PDB entry 5CJB | X-ray diffraction, 2.40 A resolution | chains B and D of the 4 polymer chains in the assembly

[Chain B (and D)]
Protein: collagen-like peptide
Source organism: Homo sapiens
Notes: chain D of this document is another copy of the same molecule, construct and numbering; everything in this record applies to it too
Amino-acid sequence (25 residues; numbered 1 to 25; the number before each row is that of its first residue):
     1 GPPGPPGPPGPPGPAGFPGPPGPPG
Unresolved in the structure: 24-25
Modified residues: P3, P6, P9, P12, P18, P21, P24 (4-hydroxyproline; HYP)

[Chain B / chain D interface]
Residue-residue contacts (41):
  G1(B) with G1(D); P2(D)
  P2(B) with G1(D); P3(D); G4(D), hydrogen bond (backbone-backbone)
  P3(B) with P3(D); G4(D)
  G4(B) with G4(D); P5(D)
  P5(B) with G4(D); P6(D); G7(D), hydrogen bond (backbone-backbone)
  P6(B) with G7(D)
  G7(B) with G7(D); P8(D)
  P8(B) with G7(D); P9(D); G10(D), hydrogen bond (backbone-backbone)
  G10(B) with G10(D); P11(D)
  P11(B) with G10(D); P12(D); G13(D), hydrogen bond (backbone-backbone)
  G13(B) with G13(D); P14(D)
  P14(B) with G13(D); P14(D); A15(D); G16(D), hydrogen bond (backbone-backbone)
  G16(B) with G16(D); F17(D)
  F17(B) with P18(D); G19(D), hydrogen bond (backbone-backbone)
  G19(B) with G19(D); P20(D)
  P20(B) with P21(D); G22(D), hydrogen bond (backbone-backbone)
  P21(B) with G22(D)
  G22(B) with G22(D); P23(D)
  P23(B) with P23(D)
Other interface residues (no listed pair), chain B (22 interface residues in all): P9, P12, P18

[In short]
22 residues of chain B and 23 residues of chain D are in contact, with 7 hydrogen bonds. Backbone hydrogen
bonds pair P2(B)-G4(D), P5(B)-G7(D) and P8(B)-G10(D).
Chain B and chain D are both collagen-like peptide (Homo sapiens); the structure, Human Osteoclast Associated
Receptor (OSCAR) in complex with a collagen-like peptide, was determined by X-ray diffraction, deposited
together with 5CJ8.
